Entry 3HCE (X-ray diffraction, 2.85 A resolution); this record covers chain A.

== Chain A ==
Molecule: Phenylethanolamine N-methyltransferase
From: Homo sapiens
Notes: EC 2.1.1.28
UniProtKB: P11086 (PNMT_HUMAN); residue numbers follow UniProt; this construct covers 1-282
Chain sequence (289 residues; numbered 1 to 289; the number before each row is that of its first residue):
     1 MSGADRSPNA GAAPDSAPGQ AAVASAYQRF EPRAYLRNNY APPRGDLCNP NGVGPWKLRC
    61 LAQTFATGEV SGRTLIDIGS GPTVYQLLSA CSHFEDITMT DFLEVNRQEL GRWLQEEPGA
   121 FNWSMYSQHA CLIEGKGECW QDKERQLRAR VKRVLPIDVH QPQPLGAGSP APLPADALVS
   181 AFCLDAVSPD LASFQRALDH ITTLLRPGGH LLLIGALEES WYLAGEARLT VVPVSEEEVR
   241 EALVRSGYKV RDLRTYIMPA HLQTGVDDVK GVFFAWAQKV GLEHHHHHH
Not modelled in the structure: 1-23, 281-289
Construct notes: engineered mutation Asp-185 (Glu in P11086); expression tag (283-289)
Curated features (UniProtKB/Swiss-Prot):
  - binding site (S-adenosyl-L-methionine): Tyr-35, Tyr-40, Gly-79, Ser-80, Tyr-85, Asp-101, Asn-106, Asp-158, Val-159, Ala-181
  - binding site (octopamine): Glu-219, Asp-267
  - modified residue: Ser-7 (Phosphoserine)
  - natural variant: Asn-9 (N9S: Slight increase in protein expression and enzyme activity with octopamine as substrate), Thr-98 (T98A: Significant decrease in protein expression and enzyme activity with octopamine as substrate), Arg-112 (R112C: No significant effect on protein expression and enzyme activity with octopamine as substrate), Ala-175 (A175T: No significant effect on protein expression and enzyme activity with octopamine as substrate)
  - mutagenesis: Tyr-35 (Y35F: Strongly increases KM for phenylethanolamine and S-adenosyl-L-methionine), Glu-219 (E219A: Reduced enzyme activity towards phenylethanolamine. Decreases affinity for phenylethanolamine 6-fold. Decreases affinity for S-adenosyl-L-methionine 2-fold), Asp-267 (D267A/N: Strongly reduced enzyme activity towards phenylethanolamine. Decreases affinity for phenylethanolamine 200-fold. Decreases affinity for S-adenosyl-L-methionine 3-fold)
What the authors report for this chain:
  - mutagenesis - E185D (10-fold): decreased catalytic activity (citing earlier work)
  - conformationally variable residues: Thr-230, Val-231

== Summary ==
UniProt lists 10 S-adenosyl-L-methionine-binding residues, octopamine-binding residues Glu-219 and Asp-267 and
3 mutagenesis sites. From the paper: E185D reduces catalytic activity; conformational variability at Thr-230
and Val-231.
Chain A is Phenylethanolamine N-methyltransferase (Homo sapiens); the structure, Crystal Structure of E185D
hPNMT in Complex With Octopamine and AdoHcy, was determined by X-ray diffraction together with 3HCA, 3HCB,
3HCC, 3HCD and 3HCF from the same study.
